Entry 5KEP (electron microscopy, 4.30 A resolution (low resolution: residue-level contacts below are approximate; hydrogen-bond / salt-bridge calls are withheld)); this record covers chains A and F of the 6 polymer chains in the assembly.

# Chain A (and F)
Name: Major capsid protein L1
Organism: Human papillomavirus type 16
Notes: chain F of this document is another copy of the same molecule, construct and numbering; everything in this record applies to it too
UniProtKB: P03101 (VL1_HPV16); residues 3-485 here = UniProt positions 3-485
Amino-acid sequence (483 residues; row label = number of the first residue in the row):
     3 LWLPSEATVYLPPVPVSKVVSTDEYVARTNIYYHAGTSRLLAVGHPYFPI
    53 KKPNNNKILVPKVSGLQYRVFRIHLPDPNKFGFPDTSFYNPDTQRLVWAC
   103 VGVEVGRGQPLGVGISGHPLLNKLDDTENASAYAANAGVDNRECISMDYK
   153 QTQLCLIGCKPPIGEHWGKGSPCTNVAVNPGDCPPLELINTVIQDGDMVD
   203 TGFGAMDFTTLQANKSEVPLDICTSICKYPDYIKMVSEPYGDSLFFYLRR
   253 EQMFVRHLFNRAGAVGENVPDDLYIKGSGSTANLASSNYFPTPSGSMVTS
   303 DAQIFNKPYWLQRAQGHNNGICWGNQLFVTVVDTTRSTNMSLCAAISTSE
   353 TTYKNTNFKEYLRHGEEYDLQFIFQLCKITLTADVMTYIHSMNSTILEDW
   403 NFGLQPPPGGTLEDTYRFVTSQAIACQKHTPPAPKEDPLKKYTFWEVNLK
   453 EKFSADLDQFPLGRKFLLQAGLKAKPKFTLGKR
Disordered / not traced: 3-11 (chain F: 3-7, 481-485)

# How chain A and chain F interact
Residue-residue contacts (30):
  L43(A) - V421(F)
  L43(A) - T422(F)
  L43(A) - S423(F)
  A44(A) - S423(F)
  L61(A) - A425(F)
  L61(A) - I426(F)
  V62(A) - I426(F)
  P63(A) - Q424(F)
  V65(A) - Q424(F)
  K82(A) - F83(F)
  K82(A) - G84(F)
  G84(A) - K82(F)
  G84(A) - G84(F)
  F85(A) - T88(F)
  P86(A) - T88(F)
  D87(A) - T88(F)
  D87(A) - S89(F)
  T88(A) - F85(F)
  T88(A) - P86(F)
  T88(A) - D87(F)
  T88(A) - T88(F)
  Y91(A) - P86(F)
  R365(A) - I426(F)
  R419(A) - S40(F)
  F420(A) - R41(F)
  T422(A) - S40(F)
  T422(A) - R41(F)
  T422(A) - L42(F)
  S423(A) - L43(F)
  S423(A) - W447(F)
Interface residues without a listed pair, chain A (26 interface residues in all): S40, V45, G46, F83, S89, Q424, A425, I426
Interface residues without a listed pair, chain F (23 interface residues in all): V45, L61, P93, Y418

# Summary
26 residues of chain A face 23 of chain F across their interface.
Both chains are Major capsid protein L1 (Human papillomavirus type 16). Entry 5KEP (High resolution cryo-EM
maps of Human Papillomavirus 16 reveal L2 location and heparin-induced conformational changes) was determined
by electron microscopy, deposited together with 5KEQ.
